Entry 1W7N (X-ray diffraction, 2.90 A resolution); this record covers chain A.

Chain A:
Protein: Kynurenine--oxoglutarate transaminase I
Source organism: Homo sapiens
Notes: EC 4.4.1.13
UniProtKB: Q16773 (KAT1_HUMAN); residues 1-422 here = UniProt positions 1-422
Chain sequence (422 residues; numbered 1 to 422; the number before each row is that of its first residue):
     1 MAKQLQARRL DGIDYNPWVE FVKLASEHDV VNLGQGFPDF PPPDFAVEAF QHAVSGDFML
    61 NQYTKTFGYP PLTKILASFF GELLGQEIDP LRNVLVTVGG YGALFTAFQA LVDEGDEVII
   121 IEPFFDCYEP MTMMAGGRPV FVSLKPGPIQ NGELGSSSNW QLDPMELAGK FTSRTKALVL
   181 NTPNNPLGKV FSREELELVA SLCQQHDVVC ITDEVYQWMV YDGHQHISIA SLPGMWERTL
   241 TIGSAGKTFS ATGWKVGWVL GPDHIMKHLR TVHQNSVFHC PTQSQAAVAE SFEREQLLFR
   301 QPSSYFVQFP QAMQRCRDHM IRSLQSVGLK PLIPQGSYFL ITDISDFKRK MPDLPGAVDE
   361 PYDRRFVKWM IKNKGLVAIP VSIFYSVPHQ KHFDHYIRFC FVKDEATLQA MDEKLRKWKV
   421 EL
Unresolved in the structure: 1-3, 149-151, 422
Construct notes: conflict Leu332 (Ile in Q16773)
Swiss-Prot annotation at these positions:
  - binding site (substrate): Gly36, Asn185, Arg398
  - modified residue: Lys247 (N6-(pyridoxal phosphate)lysine)
Residues lining bound ligands: 4'-deoxy-4'-aminopyridoxal-5'-phosphate (PMP): Tyr63, Val98, Gly99, Gly100, Tyr101, Leu104, Phe125, Tyr128, Asn181, Asn185, Asp213, Val215, Tyr216, Ser244, Lys247, Thr252, Lys255
Reported in the primary citation:
  - conformationally variable residues (side-chain flip): Tyr101
  - specificity-determining residues: Trp18 (proposed by the authors, not directly observed)

Summary:
Bound to chain A: 4'-deoxy-4'-aminopyridoxal-5'-phosphate. Curated annotation (UniProt) lists 3
substrate-binding residues. The paper reports the specificity determinant Trp18; conformational variability at
Tyr101.
Chain A is Kynurenine--oxoglutarate transaminase I (Homo sapiens); the structure, Crystal structure of human
kynurenine aminotransferase I in PMP form, was determined by X-ray diffraction, deposited together with 1W7L
and 1W7M.
